Entry 7PIQ (electron microscopy, 9.70 A resolution (very low resolution: no residue pairs are listed; an interface is given only as per-side residue counts)); this record covers chains l and 3 of the 54 polymer chains in the assembly.

[Chain l]
Name: 50S ribosomal protein L16
Source organism: Mycoplasma pneumoniae M129
UniProtKB: P41204 (RL16_MYCPN); residues 1-139 here = UniProt positions 1-139
Chain sequence (139 residues; each row starts with the number of its first residue):
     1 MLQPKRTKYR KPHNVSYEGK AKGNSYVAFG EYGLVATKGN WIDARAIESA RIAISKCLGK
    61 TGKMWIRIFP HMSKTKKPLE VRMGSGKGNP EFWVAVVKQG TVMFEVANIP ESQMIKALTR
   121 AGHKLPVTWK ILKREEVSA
Unresolved in the structure: 137-139

[Chain 3]
Molecule: 23S ribosomal RNA
Source organism: Mycoplasma pneumoniae M129
Sequence (2907 nucleotides; row label = number of the first residue in the row):
     1 UACAAUAAGU UACUAAGGGC UUAUGGUGGA UGCCUUGGCA CUAAUAGGCG AUGAAGGACG
    61 UGUUAACCUG CGAUAAGCUU CGGGUAGGUG GUAAGAACCU CAGAUCCGGA GAUUUCCGAA
   121 UGGAGCAAUC CGGUAGUUGG AAACAGCUAU CAUUAAUUGA UGAAUAAAUA GUCAAUUAAA
   181 GCAAUACGUG GUGAAGUGAA ACAUCUCAGU AGCCACAGGA AAAGAAAACG AAUGUGAUUC
   241 CGUGUGUAGU GGCGAGCGAA AGCGGAACAG GCCAAACUUA UCAUUAGAUA GGGGUUGUAG
   301 GGCUUGCAAU GUGGACUUGA AAACGAUAGA AGAAGCUGUU GGAAAGCAGC GCGCAAAAGG
   361 GUGAUAGCCC CGUAUUUGAA AUUGUUUUCA UACCUAGCGA GAUCCCUGAG UAGCUCGGAA
   421 AACGUUAUUU UGAGUGAAUC UGCCCAGACC AUUGGGUAAG CCUAAAUACU AAUUAGUGAC
   481 CGAUAGCGAA ACAGUACCGU GAGGGAAAGG UGAAAAGAAC CCAGAGAUGG GAGUGAAAUA
   541 GAUUCUGAAA CCAUAUGCCU ACAACGUGUC AGAGCACAUU AAUGUGUGAU GGCGUGCGUU
   601 UUGAAGUAUG AGCCGGCGAG UUAUGAUAGC AAGCGUUAGU UAACCAGGAG AUGGGGAGCU
   661 GUAGCGAAAG CGAGUUUUAA AAGAGCGUUU GUUUGUUAUU AUAGACCCGA AACGGGUUGA
   721 GCUAGUCAUG AGCAGGUUGA AGGUUGAGUA ACAUCAACUG GAGGACCGAA CCGACUCUCG
   781 UUGAAACGAU AGCGGAUGAC UUGUGAUUAG GGGUGAAAUU CCAAUCGAAA UCCGUGAUAG
   841 CUGGUUCUCG UCGAAAUAGC UUUAAGGCUA GCGUGAGAUC ACAAAUAAGU GGAGGUAAAG
   901 CUACUGAAUG UAUGAUGGCG CCACCUAGGC GUACUGAAUA CAAUUAAACU CUGAAUGCCA
   961 UUUAUUUUAU UCUCGCAGUC AGACAGUGGG GGAUAAGCUU CAUUGUCAAG AGGGGAAGAG
  1021 CCCAGAUCAU UAAAUAAGGU CCCCAAAAUA UACUAAGUGG AAAAGGAUGU GAAAGUGCUA
  1081 AAACAGCAAG GAUGUUGGCU UAGAAGCAGC CAUCGUUUAA AGAGUGCGUA ACAGCUCACU
  1141 UGUCGAGUGU UUUUGCGCCG AAGAUGUAAC GGGGCUAAGU AUAUUACCGA AUUUAUGGAU
  1201 AAGAUUUAUA UCUUGUGGUA GACGAGCGUU GUAUUGGAGU UGAAGUCAAA GCGUGAGCAU
  1261 UGGUGGAUCC AAUACAAGUG AGAAUGCCGG CAUGAGUAAC GCUUGGGAGU GAGAAUCUCC
  1321 CAAACCGAUU GACUAAGGUU UCCUGGACCA GGGUCGUCCU UCCAGGGUUA GUCUGGACCU
  1381 AAGCUGAGGC UGAAAAGCGU AGGCGAUGGA CAACAGGUUA AUAUUCCUGU ACUUACAGUU
  1441 AGACUGAUGG AGUGACAAAG AAGGUUUUCC ACCCCCAUAA UUGGAUUUGG GGAUAAAUCA
  1501 UAAGGUGGUA CAAUAGGCAA AUCCGUUGUG CAUAACAUUG AGUGAUGAUG UCGAGUGAAU
  1561 GAGUGAUCAA GUAGCGAAGG UGGUAUUAAU CAUGCUUUCA AGAAAAGCUU CUAGGGUUAA
  1621 UCUAGCUGUA ACCAGUACCG AGAACGAACA CACGUAGUCA AGGAGAGGAU CCUAAGGUUA
  1681 GCGAGUGAAC UAUAGCCAAG GAACUCUGCA AAUUAACCCC GUAAGUUAGC GAGAAGGGGU
  1741 GCUUAUGUAA AAGUAAGCCG CAGUGAAGAA CGAGGGGGGA CUGUUUAACU AAAACACAAC
  1801 UCUAUGCCAA ACCGUAAGGU GAUGUAUAUG GGGUGACACC UGCCCAGUGC UGGAAGGUUA
  1861 AAGAAGGAGG UUAGCGCAAG CGAAGCUUUU AACUGAAGCC CCAGUGAACG GCGGCCGUAA
  1921 CUAUAACGGU CCUAAGGUAG CGAAAUUCCU AGUCGGGUAA AUUCCGUCCC GCUUGAAUGG
  1981 UGUAACCAUC UCUUGACUGU CUCGGCUAUA GACUCGGUGA AAUCCAGGUA CGGGUGAAGA
  2041 CACCCGUUAG GCGCAACGGG ACGGAAAGAC CCCGUGAAGC UUUACUGUAG CUUAAUAUUG
  2101 AUCAGGACAU UAUCAUGUAG AGAAUAGGUA GGAGCAAUCG AUGCAAGUUC GCUAGGACUU
  2161 GUUGAUGCGA AAGGUGGAAU ACUACCCUUG GUUGUGUGCU GUUCUAAUUG GUAACUGUUA
  2221 UCCAGUUUCA AGACAGUGUU AGGUGGGCAG UUUGACUGGG GCGGUCGCCU CCUAAAAGGU
  2281 AACGGAGGCG UACAAAGGUA CCUUCAGUAC GGUUGGAAAU CGUAUGUAGA GUGUAAUGGU
  2341 GUAAGGGUGC UUGACUGUGA GACAUACAGG UCGAACAGGU GAGAAAUCAG GUCAUAGUGA
  2401 UCCGGUGGUC CAGUAUGGAA UGGCCAUCGC UCAACGGAUA AAAGCUACUC CGGGGAUAAC
  2461 AGGCUGAUAC UGCCCAAGAG UUCAUAUCGA CGGCAGUGUU UGGCACCUCG AUGUCGACUC
  2521 AUCUCAUCCU CGAGCUGAAG CAGGUUCGAA GGGUUCGGCU GUUCGCCGAU UAAAGAGAUA
  2581 CGUGAGUUGG GUUCAAACCG UCGUGAGACA GGUUGGUCCC UAUCUAUUGU GCCCGUAGGA
  2641 AGAUUGAAGA GUGUUGCUUC UAGUACGAGA GGACCGAAGC GAGGACACCU CUUAUGCUCC
  2701 AGUUGUAGCG CCAGCUGCAC CGCUGGGUAG UAACGUGUCU AUUAGAUAAA CGCUGAAAGC
  2761 AUCUAAGUGU GAAACUAUCU CAAAGAUUAA UCUUCCCAUU UCGCAAGAAA GUAAGAGCCG
  2821 UCAAAGACGA UGACGUUGAU AGGUUACAGG UGUAAGCAUA GUGAUAUGUU GAGCUGAGUA
  2881 AUACUAAUUG CUCGAGGACU UAUUGGA
Unresolved in the structure: 1-7, 923-927, 1560-1569, 2901-2907

[How chain l and chain 3 interact]
At this resolution (10 A) residue pairs are not listed: 58 residues of chain l and 55 of chain 3 lie at the interface.

[Overview]
58 residues of chain l and 55 residues of chain 3 are in contact.
Chain l is 50S ribosomal protein L16 and chain 3 is 23S ribosomal RNA, both from Mycoplasma pneumoniae M129;
the structure, 70S ribosome with A- and P-site tRNAs in pseudouridimycin-treated Mycoplasma pneumoniae cells,
was determined by electron microscopy together with 7OOC, 7OOD, 7P6Z, 7PAH, 7PAI, 7PAJ and 23 further entries
from the same study.
